Entry 6EEC (electron microscopy, 3.55 A resolution); this record covers chains D and E of the 10 polymer chains in the assembly.

== Chain D ==
Protein: DNA-directed RNA polymerase subunit beta'
From: Mycobacterium tuberculosis
Notes: EC 2.7.7.6
UniProtKB: A5U053 (RPOC_MYCTA); residues 1-1316 here = UniProt positions 1-1316
Sequence (1326 residues; each row starts with the number of its first residue; numbers below 1 keep their minus sign (Gly-1 is residue -1)):
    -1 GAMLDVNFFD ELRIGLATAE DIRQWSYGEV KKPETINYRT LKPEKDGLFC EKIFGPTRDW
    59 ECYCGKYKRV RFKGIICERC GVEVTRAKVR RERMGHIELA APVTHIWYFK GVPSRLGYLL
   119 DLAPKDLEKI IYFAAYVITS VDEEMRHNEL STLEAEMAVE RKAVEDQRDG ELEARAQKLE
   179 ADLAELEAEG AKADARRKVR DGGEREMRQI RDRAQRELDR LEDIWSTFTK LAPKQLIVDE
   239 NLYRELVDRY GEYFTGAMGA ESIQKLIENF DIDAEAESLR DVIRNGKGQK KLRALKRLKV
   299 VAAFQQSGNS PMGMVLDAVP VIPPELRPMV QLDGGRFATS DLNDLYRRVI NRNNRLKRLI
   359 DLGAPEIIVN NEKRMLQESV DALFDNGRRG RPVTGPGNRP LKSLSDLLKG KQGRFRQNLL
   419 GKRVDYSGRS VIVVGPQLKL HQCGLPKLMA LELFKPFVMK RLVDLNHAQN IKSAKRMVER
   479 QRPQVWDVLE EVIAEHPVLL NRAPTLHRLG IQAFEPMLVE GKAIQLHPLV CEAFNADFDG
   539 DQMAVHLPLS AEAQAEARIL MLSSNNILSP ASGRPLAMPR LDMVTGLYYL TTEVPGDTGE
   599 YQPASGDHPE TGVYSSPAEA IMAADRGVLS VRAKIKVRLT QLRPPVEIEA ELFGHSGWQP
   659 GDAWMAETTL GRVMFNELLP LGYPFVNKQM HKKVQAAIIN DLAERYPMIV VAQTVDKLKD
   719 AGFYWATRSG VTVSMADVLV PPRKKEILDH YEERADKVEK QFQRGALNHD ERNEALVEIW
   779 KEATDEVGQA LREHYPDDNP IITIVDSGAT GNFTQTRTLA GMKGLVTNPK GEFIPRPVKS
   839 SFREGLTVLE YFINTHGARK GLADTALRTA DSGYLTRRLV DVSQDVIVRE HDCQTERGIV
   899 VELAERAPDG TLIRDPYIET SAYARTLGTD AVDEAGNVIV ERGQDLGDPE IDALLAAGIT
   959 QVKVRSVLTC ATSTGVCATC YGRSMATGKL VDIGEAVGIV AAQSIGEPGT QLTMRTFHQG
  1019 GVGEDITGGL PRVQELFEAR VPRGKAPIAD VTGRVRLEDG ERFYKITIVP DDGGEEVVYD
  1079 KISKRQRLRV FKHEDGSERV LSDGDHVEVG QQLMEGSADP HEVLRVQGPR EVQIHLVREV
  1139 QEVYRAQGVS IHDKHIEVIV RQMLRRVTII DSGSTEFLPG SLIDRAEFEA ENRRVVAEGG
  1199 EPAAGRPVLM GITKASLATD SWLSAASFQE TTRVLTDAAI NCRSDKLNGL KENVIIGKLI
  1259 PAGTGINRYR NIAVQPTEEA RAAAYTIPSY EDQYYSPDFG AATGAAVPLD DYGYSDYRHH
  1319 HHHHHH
Unresolved in the structure: 1013-1024, 1091-1096, 1283-1324
Sequence notes: expression tag (-1 to 0, 1317-1324)
Bound ions: Zn2+ site 1: Cys60, Tyr61, Cys62, Cys78; Mg2+: Asp535, Asp537, Asp539; Zn2+ site 2: Cys891, Cys968, Cys975, Cys978
Small-molecule neighbours: Corallopyronin A (C0L; methyl [(1E,5R)-5-{(3E)-3-[(2E,4E,8R,9E,12E)-1,8-dihydroxy-2,5,9-trimethyltetradeca-2,4,9,12-tetraen-1-ylidene]-2,4-dioxo-3,4-d ihydro-2H-pyran-6-yl}hex-1-en-1-yl]carbamate): Leu406, Lys407, Gly408, Lys409, Leu417, Leu418, Gly419, Lys420, Val878, Gln882, Ile997, Trp1220, Leu1221, Ala1224, Ser1225, Thr1229, Leu1233, Leu1248, Lys1249, Val1252, Ile1253
Curated features (UniProtKB/Swiss-Prot):
  - binding site (Zn(2+)): Cys60, Cys62, Cys75, Cys78, Cys891, Cys968, Cys975, Cys978
  - binding site (Mg(2+)): Asp535, Asp537, Asp539

== Chain E ==
Protein: DNA-directed RNA polymerase subunit omega
From: Mycobacterium tuberculosis
Notes: EC 2.7.7.6
UniProtKB: A0A0T9N9K3 (A0A0T9N9K3_MYCTX); residues 2-110 here correspond to UniProt positions 41-149 (UniProt number = residue number + 39)
Sequence (110 residues; numbered 1 to 110; the number before each row is that of its first residue):
     1 GSISQSDASL AAVPAVDQFD PSSGASGGYD TPLGITNPPI DELLDRVSSK YALVIYAAKR
    61 ARQINDYYNQ LGEGILEYVG PLVEPGLQEK PLSIALREIH ADLLEHTEGE
Unresolved in the structure: 1-26, 110
Sequence notes: expression tag (1)

== Interface between chain D and chain E ==
Contacting residue pairs - 73 pairs, chain D then chain E:
  Lys437(D) - Leu33(E)
  His439(D) - Leu33(E)  hydrogen bond (side chain-backbone)
  His439(D) - Ile35(E)
  Arg459(D) - Gln88(E)  hydrogen bond
  Val490(D) - Lys90(E)  hydrogen bond (backbone-side chain)
  Ala492(D) - Lys90(E)
  Glu493(D) - Ile35(E)
  His494(D) - Lys90(E)  hydrogen bond
  Glu513(D) - Gly34(E)
  Glu513(D) - Ile35(E)  hydrogen bond (side chain-backbone)
  Ala549(D) - Arg62(E)
  Glu550(D) - Ala58(E)
  Glu550(D) - Arg62(E)  salt bridge
  Ala553(D) - Val54(E)  hydrophobic
  Glu554(D) - Val54(E)
  Arg556(D) - Ile35(E)  hydrogen bond (side chain-backbone)
  Arg556(D) - Asn37(E)  hydrogen bond (side chain-backbone)
  Arg556(D) - Leu92(E)
  Arg556(D) - Leu96(E)
  Ile557(D) - Leu53(E)  hydrophobic
  Ile557(D) - Val54(E)  hydrophobic
  Leu558(D) - Tyr51(E)  hydrophobic
  Leu558(D) - Val54(E)  hydrophobic
  Asn563(D) - Ile40(E)
  Pro705(D) - Asp41(E)
  Met706(D) - Asp41(E)  hydrogen bond (backbone-side chain)
  Ile707(D) - Tyr29(E)  hydrophobic
  Ile707(D) - Thr36(E)
  Ile707(D) - Pro39(E)  hydrophobic
  Ile707(D) - Asp41(E)  hydrogen bond (backbone-side chain)
  Val708(D) - Tyr29(E)  hydrophobic
  Gln711(D) - Asp30(E)
  Gln711(D) - Thr31(E)
  Thr985(D) - Lys50(E)
  Asp990(D) - Ser49(E)
  Asp990(D) - Lys50(E)
  Asp990(D) - Tyr51(E)
  Glu993(D) - Tyr51(E)  hydrogen bond
  Gly1261(D) - Tyr51(E)
  Thr1262(D) - Tyr51(E)
  Asn1265(D) - Gly109(E)
  Arg1266(D) - Glu108(E)  salt bridge
  Arg1266(D) - Gly109(E)  hydrogen bond (backbone-backbone)
  Tyr1267(D) - Ser49(E)  hydrogen bond
  Tyr1267(D) - Tyr51(E)  hydrophobic
  Tyr1267(D) - Ala52(E)
  Tyr1267(D) - Ile55(E)
  Arg1268(D) - Lys59(E)
  Asn1269(D) - Lys59(E)
  Ile1270(D) - Ala52(E)
  Ile1270(D) - Ile55(E)  hydrophobic
  Ile1270(D) - Lys59(E)  hydrogen bond (backbone-side chain)
  Ile1270(D) - His106(E)
  Ile1270(D) - Thr107(E)
  Ala1271(D) - Glu105(E)
  Ala1271(D) - His106(E)
  Ala1271(D) - Thr107(E)  hydrogen bond (backbone-backbone)
  Val1272(D) - Tyr56(E)  hydrophobic
  Val1272(D) - Arg60(E)
  Val1272(D) - Gln63(E)  hydrogen bond (backbone-side chain)
  Val1272(D) - Glu105(E)
  Gln1273(D) - Leu104(E)
  Gln1273(D) - Glu105(E)  hydrogen bond
  Pro1274(D) - Val79(E)  hydrophobic
  Pro1274(D) - Leu103(E)
  Pro1274(D) - Leu104(E)  hydrophobic
  Thr1275(D) - Leu103(E)
  Thr1275(D) - Leu104(E)
  Ala1278(D) - Leu82(E)  hydrophobic
  Ala1278(D) - Leu103(E)  hydrophobic
  Arg1279(D) - Val79(E)
  Ala1282(D) - Val79(E)
  Ala1282(D) - Leu82(E)
Also at the interface, not in a pair above, chain D (47 interface residues in all): Gln440, Glu489, Pro495, Gln552, Leu560, Ser562, Gly992
Also at the interface, not in a pair above, chain E (42 interface residues in all): Pro32, Ser48, Glu77, Ser93, Asp102

== Summary ==
Chain D and chain E form an interface of 47 and 42 residues respectively, with 16 hydrogen bonds and 2 salt
bridges. Polar pairs include Glu550(D)-Arg62(E), Arg1266(D)-Glu108(E) and His439(D)-Leu33(E). Chain D binds
Corallopyronin A.
Chain D is DNA-directed RNA polymerase subunit beta' and chain E is DNA-directed RNA polymerase subunit omega,
both from Mycobacterium tuberculosis; the structure, Mycobacterium tuberculosis RNAP promoter unwinding
intermediate complex with RbpA/CarD and AP3 promoter captured by Corallopyronin, was determined by electron
microscopy, deposited together with 6EDT, 6EE8 and 6M7J.
